PDB entry 8GJ2 | electron microscopy, 2.60 A resolution | chains D and E of the 10 polymer chains in the assembly

# Chain D
Protein: DNA polymerase III subunit tau
From: Escherichia coli K-12
Notes: EC 2.7.7.7
UniProtKB: P06710 (DPO3X_ECOLI); residue numbers follow UniProt; this construct covers 1-643
Chain sequence (643 residues; row label = number of the first residue in the row):
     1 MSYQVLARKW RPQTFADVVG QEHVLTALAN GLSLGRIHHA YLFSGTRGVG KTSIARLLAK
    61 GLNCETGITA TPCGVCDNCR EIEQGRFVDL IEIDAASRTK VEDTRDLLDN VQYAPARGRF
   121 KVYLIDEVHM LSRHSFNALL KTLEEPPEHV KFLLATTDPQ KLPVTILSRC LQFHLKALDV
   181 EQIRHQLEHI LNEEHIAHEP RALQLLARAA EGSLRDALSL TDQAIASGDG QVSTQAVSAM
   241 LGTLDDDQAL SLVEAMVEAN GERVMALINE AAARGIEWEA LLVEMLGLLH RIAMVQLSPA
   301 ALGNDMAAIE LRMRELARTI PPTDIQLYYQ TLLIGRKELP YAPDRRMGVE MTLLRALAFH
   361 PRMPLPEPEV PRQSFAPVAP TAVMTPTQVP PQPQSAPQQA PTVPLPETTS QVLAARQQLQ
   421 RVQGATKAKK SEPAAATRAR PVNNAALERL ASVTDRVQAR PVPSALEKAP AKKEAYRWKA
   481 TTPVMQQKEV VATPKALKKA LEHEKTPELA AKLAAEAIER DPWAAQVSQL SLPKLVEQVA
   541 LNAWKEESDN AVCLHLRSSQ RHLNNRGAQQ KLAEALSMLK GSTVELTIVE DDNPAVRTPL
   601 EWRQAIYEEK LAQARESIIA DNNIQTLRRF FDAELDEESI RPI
Not modelled in the structure: 1, 362-643
Swiss-Prot annotation at these positions:
  - binding site (ATP): G45 to T52
  - binding site (Zn(2+)): C64, C73, C76, C79
  - mutagenesis: G118 (G118D: In dnaX2016(Ts); present in both isoforms, unable to grow at 42 degrees Celsius), E601 (E601K: In dnaX36(Ts); present only in isoform tau, unable to grow at 42 degrees Celsius)
Bound ions: Mg2+: T52 (together with ADP); Zn2+: C64, C73, C76, C79
Small-molecule neighbours:
  - ADP (adenosine-5'-diphosphate): A7, R8, W10, R11, P12, D17, V18, V19, T46, R47, G48, V49, G50, K51, T52, S53, Q186, L214, R215, L218
  - tetrafluoroaluminate (ALF): R47, G48, K51, T52, E127, R215
Reported in the primary citation:
  - binding site for tetrafluoroaluminate: R169

# Chain E
Protein: DNA polymerase III subunit delta'
From: Escherichia coli K-12
Notes: EC 2.7.7.7
UniProtKB: P28631 (HOLB_ECOLI); numbering as in UniProt (aligned over 1-334)
Chain sequence (334 residues; numbered 1 to 334; the number before each row is that of its first residue):
     1 MRWYPWLRPD FEKLVASYQA GRGHHALLIQ ALPGMGDDAL IYALSRYLLC QQPQGHKSCG
    61 HCRGCQLMQA GTHPDYYTLA PEKGKNTLGV DAVREVTEKL NEHARLGGAK VVWVTDAALL
   121 TDAAANALLK TLEEPPAETW FFLATREPER LLATLRSRCR LHYLAPPPEQ YAVTWLSREV
   181 TMSQDALLAA LRLSAGSPGA ALALFQGDNW QARETLCQAL AYSVPSGDWY SLLAALNHEQ
   241 APARLHWLAT LLMDALKRHH GAAQVTNVDV PGLVAELANH LSPSRLQAIL GDVCHIREQL
   301 MSVTGINREL LITDLLLRIE HYLQPGVVLP VPHL
Bound ions: Zn2+: C50, C59, C62, C65
Reported in the primary citation:
  - binding site for tetrafluoroaluminate: R158

# Chain D / chain E interface
Residue-residue contacts (54):
  Y3(D) - G21(E)
  Y3(D) - R22(E)
  Y3(D) - G23(E)
  V5(D) - H24(E)
  R8(D) - E133(E)
  R8(D) - P135(E)
  R11(D) - E133(E)  salt bridge
  R11(D) - E134(E)  salt bridge
  R47(D) - A153(E)
  R56(D) - E134(E)  salt bridge
  E92(D) - K130(E)  salt bridge
  D94(D) - K130(E)
  A96(D) - N126(E)
  A96(D) - A127(E)
  S97(D) - R94(E)
  D126(D) - K130(E)  salt bridge
  H129(D) - N126(E)
  M130(D) - N126(E)
  R215(D) - E133(E)  salt bridge
  R215(D) - S157(E)
  R215(D) - R158(E)
  D216(D) - S157(E)  hydrogen bond
  S219(D) - S157(E)  hydrogen bond (side chain-backbone)
  D222(D) - H24(E)
  Q223(D) - L161(E)  hydrogen bond (side chain-backbone)
  A226(D) - R160(E)
  E262(D) - G261(E)
  M265(D) - K257(E)
  N269(D) - Q264(E)  hydrogen bond
  I334(D) - H333(E)
  I334(D) - L334(E)  hydrophobic
  P340(D) - E147(E)
  P340(D) - E149(E)
  P340(D) - R150(E)
  Y341(D) - R150(E)
  Y341(D) - E298(E)
  P343(D) - H246(E)
  P343(D) - R297(E)
  D344(D) - A195(E)
  R345(D) - Q30(E)
  R345(D) - E147(E)  salt bridge
  R346(D) - Q264(E)
  M347(D) - H246(E)
  M347(D) - A249(E)  hydrophobic
  M347(D) - M253(E)  hydrophobic
  E350(D) - M253(E)
  E350(D) - K257(E)  salt bridge
  M351(D) - M253(E)  hydrophobic
  M351(D) - L290(E)  hydrophobic
  L354(D) - L256(E)  hydrophobic
  L354(D) - Q287(E)
  R355(D) - V331(E)
  R355(D) - P332(E)
  L357(D) - H260(E)
Other interface residues (no listed pair), chain D (45 interface residues in all): S2, I93, K100, E127, S213, G261, Q330, K337, E338, A358
Other interface residues (no listed pair), chain E (48 interface residues in all): H25, D122, A123, E138, R146, P148, T154, C159, T250, A262, C294

# In short
The interface between chain D and chain E involves 45 residues on one side and 48 on the other; the contacts
include 4 hydrogen bonds and 8 salt bridges. Polar pairs include R11(D)-E133(E), R11(D)-E134(E) and
R56(D)-E134(E). Chain D binds ADP and tetrafluoroaluminate. From the paper: a binding site for
tetrafluoroaluminate at R169(D) and R158(E).
Chain D is DNA polymerase III subunit tau and chain E is DNA polymerase III subunit delta', both from
Escherichia coli K-12; the structure, E. coli clamp loader with closed clamp on primed template DNA, was
determined by electron microscopy, deposited together with 8GIY, 8GIZ, 8GJ0, 8GJ1 and 8GJ3.
